4Y7O - chains A and C; structure by X-ray diffraction, 2.24 A resolution.

[Chain A]
Protein: Type VI secretion protein IcmF
Source organism: Escherichia coli 1-176-05_S3_C1
UniProtKB: A0A017IZH1 (A0A017IZH1_ECOLX); residues 868-1107 here = UniProt positions 868-1107
Amino-acid sequence (240 residues; row label = number of the first residue in the row):
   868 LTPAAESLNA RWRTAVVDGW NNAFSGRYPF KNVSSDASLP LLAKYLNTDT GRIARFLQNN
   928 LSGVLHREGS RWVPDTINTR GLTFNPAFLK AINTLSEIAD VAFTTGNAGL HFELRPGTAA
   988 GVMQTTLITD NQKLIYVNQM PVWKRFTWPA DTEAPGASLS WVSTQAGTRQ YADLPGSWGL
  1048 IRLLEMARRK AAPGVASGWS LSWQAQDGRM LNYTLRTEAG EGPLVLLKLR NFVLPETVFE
Disordered / not traced: 868
Metal / ion sites: Zn2+ site 1: Gly930, His933, Asp942; Zn2+ site 2: His978, Glu1085 (shared with 2 residues of chain B); Zn2+ site 3: Glu1020 (shared with 1 residue of chain B; Asp135(C) of chain C)

[Chain C]
Protein: Type VI secretion system protein VasD
Source organism: Escherichia coli
UniProtKB: H4VA93 (H4VA93_ECOLX); residues 2-155 here correspond to UniProt positions 25-178 (UniProt number = residue number + 23)
Amino-acid sequence (155 residues; each row starts with the number of its first residue):
     1 GGLTQRVADG TVSATKSLFY RQIKTLHLDI RAREAINTSA AGIPLSVVVR IYQLKDNRSF
    61 DSADYQALFT GDNEILAGDI IAQKDVWLQP GGSVAVDMPL DDAAKFTGVA AMFLEPDQKK
   121 NTWRVVLGRD ELEPDTPRLI EVSGNTLTLL PVKDK
Disordered / not traced: 1-22, 71-77, 153-155
Sequence notes: expression tag (1)
Metal / ion sites: Zn2+: Asp135 (shared with Glu1020(A) of chain A; 1 residue of chain B)

[Chain A / chain C interface]
Contacting residue pairs (27; chain A residue first):
  Thr985(A) with Ser39(C); Leu45(C)
  Ala986(A) with Leu45(C)
  Ala987(A) with Ile43(C), hydrophobic
  Met990(A) with Ser46(C); Trp87(C); Gln89(C), hydrogen bond
  Gln991(A) with Trp87(C)
  Tyr1003(A) with Leu114(C)
  Val1004(A) with Val48(C), hydrophobic
  Asn1005(A) with Asn37(C), hydrogen bond (backbone-side chain); Leu45(C); Ser46(C), hydrogen bond (side chain-backbone); Met112(C); Phe113(C); Leu114(C), hydrogen bond (backbone-backbone)
  Gln1006(A) with Tyr65(C); Met112(C); Phe113(C); Leu114(C)
  Met1007(A) with Tyr65(C), hydrogen bond (backbone-side chain); Phe113(C), hydrogen bond (backbone-backbone); Leu114(C); Pro116(C); Gln118(C)
  Pro1008(A) with Leu114(C)
  Thr1031(A) with Gln89(C)
Other interface residues (no listed pair), chain A (14 interface residues in all): Val989, Val1029

[Summary]
The chain A/chain C interface involves 14 residues from each chain; the contacts include 6 hydrogen bonds.
Polar contacts include Met990(A)-Gln89(C), Asn1005(A)-Asn37(C) and Asn1005(A)-Ser46(C). Gly930(A), His933(A)
and Asp942(A) form the Zn2+ site 1. His978(A) and Glu1085(A) coordinate Zn2+ site 2.
Chain A is Type VI secretion protein IcmF (Escherichia coli 1-176-05_S3_C1) and chain C is Type VI secretion
system protein VasD (Escherichia coli); the structure, T6SS protein TssM C-terminal domain (869-1107) from
EAEC, was determined by X-ray diffraction, deposited together with 4Y7L and 4Y7M.
